8CXV - chains A and D of the 3 polymer chains in the assembly; structure by X-ray diffraction, 2.26 A resolution.

Chain A:
Protein: Site-specific DNA-methyltransferase (adenine-specific)
Source organism: Clostridioides difficile 630
Notes: EC 2.1.1.72
Reference sequence: Q183J3 (Q183J3_CLOD6); numbering as in UniProt (aligned over 1-577)
Sequence (578 residues; row label = number of the first residue in the row; numbering starts at 0):
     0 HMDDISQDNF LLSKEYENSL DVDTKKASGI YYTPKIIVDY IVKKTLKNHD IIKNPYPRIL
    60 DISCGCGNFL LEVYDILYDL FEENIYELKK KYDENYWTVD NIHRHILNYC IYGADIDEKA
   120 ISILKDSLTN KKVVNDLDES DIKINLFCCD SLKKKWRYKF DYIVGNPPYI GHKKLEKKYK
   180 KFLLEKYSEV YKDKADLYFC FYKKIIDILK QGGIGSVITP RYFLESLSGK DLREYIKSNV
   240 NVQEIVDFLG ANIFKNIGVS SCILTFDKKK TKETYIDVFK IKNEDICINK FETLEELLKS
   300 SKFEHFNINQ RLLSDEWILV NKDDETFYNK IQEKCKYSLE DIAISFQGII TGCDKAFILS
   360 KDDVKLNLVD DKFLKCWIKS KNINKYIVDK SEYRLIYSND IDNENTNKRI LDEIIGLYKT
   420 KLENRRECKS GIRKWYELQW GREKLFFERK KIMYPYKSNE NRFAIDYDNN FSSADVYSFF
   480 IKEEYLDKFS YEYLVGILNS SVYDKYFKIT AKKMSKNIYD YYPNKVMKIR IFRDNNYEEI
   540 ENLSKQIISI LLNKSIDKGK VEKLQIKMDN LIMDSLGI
Not modelled in the structure: 0-27, 132-136
Sequence notes: expression tag (0)
Metal / ion sites: K+ site 1: Lys88, Lys89, Tyr91, Glu93; K+ site 2: Gly249, Ala250, Asn251, Val258, Ser259
Small-molecule neighbours: T9R (N-[(4-hydroxyphenyl)methyl]adenosine): Gly28, Tyr30, Ile61, Ser62, Gly64, Asp114, Ile115, Asp116, Cys148, Asp149, Ser150, Leu151, Asn165, Pro166, Pro167, Tyr178, Leu196, Phe200
Reported in the primary citation:
  - binding site for T9R: Asp149, Tyr178

Chain D:
Molecule: DNA Strand 1
Sequence (14 nucleotides; each row starts with the number of its first residue):
     1 TTCAAAAAGT CCCA

Chain A / chain D interface:
Pairs across the interface - 46 pairs, chain A then chain D:
  Tyr30(A) with DA8(D), stacking on the base
  Asn165(A) with DA8(D), hydrogen bond to the base
  Pro166(A) with DA8(D), hydrogen bond to the base
  Pro167(A) with DA8(D), base contact
  Tyr168(A) with DA8(D), stacking on the base
  His171(A) with DA5(D), base contact; DA6(D), hydrogen bond to the base
  Lys172(A) with DA6(D), base contact
  Lys173(A) with DA8(D), salt bridge to the phosphate; DG9(D), phosphate contact; DT10(D), salt bridge to the phosphate
  Lys193(A) with DA5(D), base contact; DA6(D), sugar contact
  Tyr221(A) with DA7(D), sugar contact
  Ser225(A) with DA6(D), phosphate contact
  Leu226(A) with DA6(D), phosphate contact
  Ser227(A) with DA5(D), phosphate contact; DA6(D), hydrogen bond to the phosphate
  Phe253(A) with DA8(D), base contact
  Ile256(A) with DA8(D), phosphate contact; DG9(D), phosphate contact
  Gly257(A) with DA7(D), sugar contact; DG9(D), hydrogen bond to the phosphate
  Val258(A) with DA8(D), sugar contact
  Ser344(A) with DA4(D), phosphate contact
  Phe345(A) with DA4(D), phosphate contact
  Gln346(A) with DA4(D), hydrogen bond to the phosphate; DA5(D), hydrogen bond to the base
  Ile349(A) with DA5(D), base contact
  Trp439(A) with DT2(D), base contact; DC3(D), base contact; DA4(D), base contact
  Arg441(A) with DC3(D), salt bridge to the phosphate; DA4(D), hydrogen bond to the base
  Lys456(A) with DA7(D), base contact
  Tyr476(A) with DA5(D), hydrogen bond to the phosphate
  Lys511(A) with DA6(D), salt bridge to the phosphate; DA7(D), salt bridge to the phosphate
  Met513(A) with DA7(D), sugar contact
  Ser514(A) with DA7(D), hydrogen bond to the base; DG9(D), base contact
  Ile517(A) with DA7(D), base contact
  Tyr521(A) with DA5(D), phosphate contact; DA6(D), hydrogen bond to the base
  Pro522(A) with DA5(D), phosphate contact
  Asn523(A) with DA5(D), hydrogen bond to the phosphate
Interface residues without a listed pair, chain A (37 interface residues in all): Gly170, Asp195, Asn255, Arg425, Ile431
Interface residues without a listed pair, chain D (10 interface residues in all): DT1

In short:
37 residues of chain A face 10 of chain D across their interface; the contacts include 12 hydrogen bonds, 5
salt bridges and 2 aromatic stacking contacts. Polar contacts include Asn165(A)-DA8(D), Pro166(A)-DA8(D) and
His171(A)-DA6(D). Bound to chain A: compound T9R. The paper reports a binding site for T9R at Asp149(A) and
Tyr178(A).
Chain A is Site-specific DNA-methyltransferase (adenine-specific) (Clostridioides difficile 630) and chain D
is DNA Strand 1; the structure, CamA Adenine Methyltransferase Complexed to Cognate Substrate DNA and Compound
3, was determined by X-ray diffraction together with 8CXS, 8CXT, 8CXU, 8CXW, 8CXX, 8CXY and 7 further entries
from the same study.
